4RZS - chains A and D of the 4 polymer chains in the assembly; structure by X-ray diffraction, 2.71 A resolution.

[Chain A (and D)]
Name: Lac repressor
From: Escherichia coli
Notes: chain D of this document is another copy of the same molecule, construct and numbering; everything in this record applies to it too
UniProt: C9QQT3 (C9QQT3_ECOD1); residues 1-360 here correspond to UniProt positions 4-363 (UniProt number = residue number + 3)
Amino-acid sequence (381 residues; numbered -20 to 360; the number before each row is that of its first residue; numbers below 1 keep their minus sign (Met-20 is residue -20)):
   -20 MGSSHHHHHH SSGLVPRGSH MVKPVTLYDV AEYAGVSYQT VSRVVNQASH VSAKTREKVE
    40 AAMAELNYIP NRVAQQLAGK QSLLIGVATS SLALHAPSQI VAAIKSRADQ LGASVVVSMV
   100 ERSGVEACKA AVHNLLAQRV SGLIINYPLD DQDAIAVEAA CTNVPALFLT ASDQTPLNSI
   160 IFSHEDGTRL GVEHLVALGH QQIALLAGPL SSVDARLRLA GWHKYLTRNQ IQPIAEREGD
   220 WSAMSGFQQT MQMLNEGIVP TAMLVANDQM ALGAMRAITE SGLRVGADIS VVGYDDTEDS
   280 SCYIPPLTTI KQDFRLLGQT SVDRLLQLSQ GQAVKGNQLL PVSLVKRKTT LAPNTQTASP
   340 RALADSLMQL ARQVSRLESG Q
Not modelled in the structure: -20 to 2, 52-60, 359-360 (chain D: -20 to 60, 357-360)
Differences from the reference sequence: expression tag (-20 to 0); engineered mutation Thr149 (Asp152 in C9QQT3), Ala150 (Val153 in C9QQT3), Leu156 (Ile159 in C9QQT3), Asp193 (Ser196 in C9QQT3)
From the paper describing this entry:
  - mutagenesis - I79L, I79M, Y273F: increased signaling in response to fucose
  - mutagenesis - V20A (6.7-fold), S70D/H74S (>10-fold), R255H (8.4-fold), Q291H (7.7-fold): increased signaling
  - mutagenesis - T5S, V15I, N25G, H29E, H112D, H112G, L115S, A250C: increased signaling in response to gentiobiose
  - mutagenesis - I79G, I79S, I79T: increased signaling in response to lactitol
  - mutagenesis - N125S/I160S/H163W/S191A/L196R/R303L, N125S/I160S/H163W/S191A/L196R, D149T/V150A/I156L/S193D, I160S/H163W/S191A/L196R, N246D/Y273H: increased signaling in response to sucralose
  - mutagenesis - I79Q, Q291T: increased signaling in response to Fucose
  - specificity-determining residues: Ile79, Gln291

[How chain A and chain D interact]
Contacting residue pairs (19):
  Pro3(A) with Leu198(D); Glu215(D)
  Thr5(A) with Ala199(D)
  Tyr7(A) with Asp129(D); Leu196(D), hydrophobic; Ala199(D), hydrophobic
  Asp8(A) with Ala199(D); His202(D), salt bridge
  Glu11(A) with Gln153(D); Lys203(D)
  Ser16(A) with Gln153(D)
  Tyr17(A) with Ser151(D); Gln153(D); Glu164(D)
  Lys327(A) with Asn234(D)
  Leu346(A) with Leu346(D), hydrophobic
  Leu356(A) with Leu356(D), hydrophobic
  Glu357(A) with Leu356(D)
  Ser358(A) with Leu356(D)
Other interface residues (no listed pair), chain A (14 interface residues in all): Met347, Val353
Other interface residues (no listed pair), chain D (20 interface residues in all): Asp130, Asp152, Leu189, Val192, Arg195, Ser260, Val353

[Overview]
Chain A and chain D form an interface of 14 and 20 residues respectively, with 1 salt bridge. Its one
salt-bridged contact is Asp8(A)-His202(D). The paper reports that T5S, V15I and N25G of chain A, among others,
increase signaling in response to gentiobiose; specificity determinants Ile79(A) and Gln291(A); 25
substitutions were tested in all.
Chain A and chain D are both Lac repressor (Escherichia coli); the structure, Lac repressor engineered to bind
sucralose, unliganded tetramer, was determined by X-ray diffraction, deposited together with 4RZT.
